PDB entry 5BPW | X-ray diffraction, 3.40 A resolution | chain A

== Chain A ==
Protein: Anaphase-promoting complex subunit 4
From: Homo sapiens
UniProtKB: Q9UJX5 (APC4_HUMAN); numbering as in UniProt (aligned over 1-808)
Amino-acid sequence (843 residues; row label = number of the first residue in the row):
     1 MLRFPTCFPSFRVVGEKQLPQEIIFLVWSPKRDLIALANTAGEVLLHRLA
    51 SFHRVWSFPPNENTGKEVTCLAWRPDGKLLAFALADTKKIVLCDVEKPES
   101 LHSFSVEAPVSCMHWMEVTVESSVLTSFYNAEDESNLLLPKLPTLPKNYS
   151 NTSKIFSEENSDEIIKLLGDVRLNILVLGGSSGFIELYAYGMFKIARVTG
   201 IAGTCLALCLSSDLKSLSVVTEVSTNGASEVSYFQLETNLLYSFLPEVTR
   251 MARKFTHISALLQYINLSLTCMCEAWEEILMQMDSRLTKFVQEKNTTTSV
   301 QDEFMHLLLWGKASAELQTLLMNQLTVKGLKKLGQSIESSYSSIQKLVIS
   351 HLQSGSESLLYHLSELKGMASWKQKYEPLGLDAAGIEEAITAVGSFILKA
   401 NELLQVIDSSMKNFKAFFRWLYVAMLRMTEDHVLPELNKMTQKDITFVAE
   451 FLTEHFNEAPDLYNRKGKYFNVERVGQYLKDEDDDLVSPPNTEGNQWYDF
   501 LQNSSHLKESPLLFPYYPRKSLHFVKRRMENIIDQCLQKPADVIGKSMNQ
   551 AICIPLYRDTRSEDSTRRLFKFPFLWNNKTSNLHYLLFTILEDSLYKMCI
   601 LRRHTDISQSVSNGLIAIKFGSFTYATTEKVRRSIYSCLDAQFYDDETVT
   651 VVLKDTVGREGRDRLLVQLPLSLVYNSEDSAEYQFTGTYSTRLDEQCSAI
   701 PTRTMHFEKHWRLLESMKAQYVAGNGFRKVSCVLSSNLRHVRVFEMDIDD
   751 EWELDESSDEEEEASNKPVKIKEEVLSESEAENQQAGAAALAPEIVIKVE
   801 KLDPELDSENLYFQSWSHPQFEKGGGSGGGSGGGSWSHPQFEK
Disordered / not traced: 1-5, 130-131, 288-293, 304-317, 431-444, 458-472, 480-521, 758-843
Construct notes: expression tag (809-843)
What the authors report for this chain:
  - conformationally variable residues (order/disorder transition): Phe304 to Leu317, Leu479 to Ser521

== Summary ==
The paper reports conformational variability at Phe304 and Leu479.
Chain A is Anaphase-promoting complex subunit 4 (Homo sapiens); the structure, Atomic-resolution structures of
the APC/C subunits Apc4 and the Apc5 N-terminal domain, was determined by X-ray diffraction (same publication
as 5BPT and 5BPZ).
